PDB entry 9K42 | electron microscopy, 3.14 A resolution | chains F and I of the 10 polymer chains in the assembly

# Chain F
Name: Histone H4
From: Arabidopsis thaliana
UniProt: P59259 (H4_ARATH); residues 0-102 here correspond to UniProt positions 1-103 (UniProt number = residue number + 1)
Amino-acid sequence (103 residues; numbered 0 to 102; the number before each row is that of its first residue; numbering starts at 0):
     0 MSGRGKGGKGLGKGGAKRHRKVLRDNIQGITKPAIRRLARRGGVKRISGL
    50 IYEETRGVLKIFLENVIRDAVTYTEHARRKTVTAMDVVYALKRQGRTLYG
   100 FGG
Disordered / not traced: 0-21, 102
UniProt features mapped onto this chain:
  - DNA-binding region: Lys16 to Lys20

# Chain I
Molecule: Widom 601 DNA
Sequence (147 nucleotides; numbered -73 to 73; the number before each row is that of its first residue; numbers below 1 keep their minus sign (DC-73 is residue -73)):
   -73 CTGGAGAATCCCGGTGCCGAGGCCGCTCAATTGGTCGTAGACAGCTCTAG
   -23 CACCGCTTAAACGCACGTACGCGCTGTCCCCCGCGTTTTAACCGCCAAGG
    27 GGATTACTCCCTAGTCTCCAGGCACGTGTCAGATATATACATCCTGT
Disordered / not traced: -73, 73

# Chain F / chain I interface
Contacting residue pairs (14; chain F residue first):
  Arg35(F) with DG9(I), salt bridge to the phosphate
  Arg39(F) with DC8(I), salt bridge to the phosphate
  Lys44(F) with DC8(I), phosphate contact
  Arg45(F) with DC7(I), sugar contact; DC8(I), phosphate contact
  Ile46(F) with DC7(I), phosphate contact; DC8(I), hydrogen bond to the phosphate
  Ser47(F) with DC7(I), sugar contact
  Gly48(F) with DC7(I), phosphate contact
  Arg78(F) with DG28(I), phosphate contact; DA29(I), phosphate contact
  Lys79(F) with DG27(I), salt bridge to the phosphate; DG28(I), hydrogen bond to the phosphate
  Thr80(F) with DG28(I), hydrogen bond to the phosphate
Also at the interface, not in a pair above, chain F (12 interface residues in all): Tyr51, Arg77

# In short
The interface between chain F and chain I involves 12 residues on one side and 6 on the other; the contacts
include 3 hydrogen bonds and 3 salt bridges. Polar pairs include Ile46(F)-DC8(I), Lys79(F)-DG28(I) and
Thr80(F)-DG28(I). From UniProt: a DNA-binding region on chain F.
Chain F is Histone H4 (Arabidopsis thaliana) and chain I is Widom 601 DNA; the structure, Cryo-EM structure of
Arabidopsis thaliana H2A-nucleosome with 147bp Widom 601 DNA (C2 symmetry), was determined by electron
microscopy, deposited together with 9K40 and 9K41.
